PDB entry 9JKG | electron microscopy, 3.50 A resolution | chains B and F of the 6 polymer chains in the assembly

== Chain B (and F) ==
Protein: Envelope glycoprotein gp160
From: Simian-Human immunodeficiency virus
Notes: chain F of this document is another copy of the same molecule, construct and numbering; everything in this record applies to it too
Reference sequence: G1JZH9 (G1JZH9_9PLVG); residues 21-714 here correspond to UniProt positions 19-712 (UniProt number = residue number - 2)
Amino-acid sequence (722 residues; row label = number of the first residue in the row):
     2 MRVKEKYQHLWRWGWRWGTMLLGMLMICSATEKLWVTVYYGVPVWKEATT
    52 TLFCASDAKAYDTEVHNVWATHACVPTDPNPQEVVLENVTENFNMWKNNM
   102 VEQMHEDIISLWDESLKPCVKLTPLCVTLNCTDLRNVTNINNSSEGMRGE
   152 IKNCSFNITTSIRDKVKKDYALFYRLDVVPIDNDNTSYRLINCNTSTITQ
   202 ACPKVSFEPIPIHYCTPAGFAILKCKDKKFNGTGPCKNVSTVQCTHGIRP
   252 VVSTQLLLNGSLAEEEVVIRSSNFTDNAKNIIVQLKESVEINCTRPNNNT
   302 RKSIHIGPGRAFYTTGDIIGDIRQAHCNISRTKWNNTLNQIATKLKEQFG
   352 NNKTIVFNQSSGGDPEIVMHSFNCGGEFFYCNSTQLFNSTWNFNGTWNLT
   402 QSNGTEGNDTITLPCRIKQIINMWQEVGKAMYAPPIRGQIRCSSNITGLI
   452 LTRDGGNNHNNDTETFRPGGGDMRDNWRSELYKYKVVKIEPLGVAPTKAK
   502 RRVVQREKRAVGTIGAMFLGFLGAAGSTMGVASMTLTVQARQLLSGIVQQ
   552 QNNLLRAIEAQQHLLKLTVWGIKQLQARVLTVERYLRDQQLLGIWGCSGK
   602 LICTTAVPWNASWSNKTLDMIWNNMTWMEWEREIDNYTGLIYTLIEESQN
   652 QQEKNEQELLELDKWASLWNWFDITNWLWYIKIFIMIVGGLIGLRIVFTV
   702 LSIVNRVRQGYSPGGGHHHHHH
Disordered / not traced: 2-519, 690-723 (chain F: 2-518, 663-723)
Disulfides: Cys598-Cys604
Covalently attached groups: N-acetylglucosamine (NAG) linked to Asn611, Asn616, Asn625, Asn637
Construct notes: initiating methionine (2); expression tag (3-20, 715-723); conflict Thr32 (Val30 in G1JZH9), Lys34 (Asn32 in G1JZH9), Glu115 (Gln113 in G1JZH9), Val532 (Ala530 in G1JZH9), Met535 (Ile533 in G1JZH9), Gln543 (Leu541 in G1JZH9), Lys567 (Gln565 in G1JZH9), Thr582 (Ala580 in G1JZH9)

== Interface between chain B and chain F ==
Residue-residue contacts (44):
  Leu568(B) - Leu568(F)  hydrophobic
  Ile573(B) - His564(F)
  Lys574(B) - His564(F)
  Gln577(B) - Ala561(F)
  Gln577(B) - Gln562(F)  hydrogen bond (side chain-backbone)
  Gln577(B) - Gln563(F)  hydrogen bond (side chain-backbone)
  Gln577(B) - His564(F)
  Gln577(B) - Leu565(F)
  Leu581(B) - Arg579(F)
  Val583(B) - Val583(F)  hydrophobic
  Glu584(B) - Gln550(F)
  Glu584(B) - Arg579(F)  salt bridge
  Glu584(B) - Val583(F)
  Arg585(B) - Asn553(F)  hydrogen bond
  Leu587(B) - Leu545(F)  hydrophobic
  Leu587(B) - Val583(F)  hydrophobic
  Leu587(B) - Leu587(F)  hydrophobic
  Arg588(B) - Gln551(F)
  Gln591(B) - Ala541(F)
  Gln591(B) - Arg542(F)
  Gln591(B) - Leu544(F)
  Gln591(B) - Leu545(F)  hydrogen bond (side chain-backbone)
  Gln591(B) - Tyr586(F)
  Gly594(B) - Gly600(F)
  Ile595(B) - Thr538(F)
  Ile595(B) - Ala541(F)  hydrophobic
  Ile595(B) - Leu602(F)  hydrophobic
  Ser599(B) - Gly600(F)
  Thr644(B) - Arg542(F)  hydrogen bond (backbone-side chain)
  Glu648(B) - Thr538(F)  hydrogen bond
  Glu648(B) - Arg542(F)  salt bridge
  Gln652(B) - Ser534(F)  hydrogen bond (side chain-backbone)
  Gln652(B) - Met535(F)
  Gln652(B) - Leu537(F)
  Gln652(B) - Thr538(F)
  Gln652(B) - Ile603(F)
  Lys655(B) - Lys601(F)
  Lys655(B) - Leu602(F)
  Lys655(B) - Ile603(F)
  Asn656(B) - Ser534(F)
  Asn656(B) - Met535(F)
  Asn656(B) - Ile603(F)
  Glu662(B) - Thr605(F)  hydrogen bond
  Trp678(B) - Asn656(F)
Also at the interface, not in a pair above, chain B (25 interface residues in all): Leu576, Val580, Asn651, Glu659
Also at the interface, not in a pair above, chain F (30 interface residues in all): Ser546, Leu576, Leu660

== In short ==
Chain B and chain F form an interface of 25 and 30 residues respectively; the contacts include 8 hydrogen
bonds and 2 salt bridges. Polar contacts include Glu584(B)-Arg579(F), Glu648(B)-Arg542(F) and
Gln577(B)-Gln562(F). Covalently linked N-acetylglucosamine: at Asn611(B), Asn616(B), Asn625(B) and Asn637(B).
Chain B and chain F are both Envelope glycoprotein gp160 (Simian-Human immunodeficiency virus); the structure,
Asymmetric structure of cleaved HIV-1 Tri FPPR envelope glycoprotein trimer in amphipol-lipid nanodiscs (Tri
FPPR.2), was determined by electron microscopy together with 9JKF from the same study.
